7O6B - chain A; structure by electron microscopy, 3.88 A resolution.

== Chain A ==
Molecule: Transcription elongation factor SPT6
Source organism: Saccharomyces cerevisiae (strain ATCC 204508 / S288c)
UniProtKB: P23615 (SPT6_YEAST); residues 298-1451 here = UniProt positions 298-1451
Chain sequence (1160 residues; numbered 292 to 1451; the number before each row is that of its first residue):
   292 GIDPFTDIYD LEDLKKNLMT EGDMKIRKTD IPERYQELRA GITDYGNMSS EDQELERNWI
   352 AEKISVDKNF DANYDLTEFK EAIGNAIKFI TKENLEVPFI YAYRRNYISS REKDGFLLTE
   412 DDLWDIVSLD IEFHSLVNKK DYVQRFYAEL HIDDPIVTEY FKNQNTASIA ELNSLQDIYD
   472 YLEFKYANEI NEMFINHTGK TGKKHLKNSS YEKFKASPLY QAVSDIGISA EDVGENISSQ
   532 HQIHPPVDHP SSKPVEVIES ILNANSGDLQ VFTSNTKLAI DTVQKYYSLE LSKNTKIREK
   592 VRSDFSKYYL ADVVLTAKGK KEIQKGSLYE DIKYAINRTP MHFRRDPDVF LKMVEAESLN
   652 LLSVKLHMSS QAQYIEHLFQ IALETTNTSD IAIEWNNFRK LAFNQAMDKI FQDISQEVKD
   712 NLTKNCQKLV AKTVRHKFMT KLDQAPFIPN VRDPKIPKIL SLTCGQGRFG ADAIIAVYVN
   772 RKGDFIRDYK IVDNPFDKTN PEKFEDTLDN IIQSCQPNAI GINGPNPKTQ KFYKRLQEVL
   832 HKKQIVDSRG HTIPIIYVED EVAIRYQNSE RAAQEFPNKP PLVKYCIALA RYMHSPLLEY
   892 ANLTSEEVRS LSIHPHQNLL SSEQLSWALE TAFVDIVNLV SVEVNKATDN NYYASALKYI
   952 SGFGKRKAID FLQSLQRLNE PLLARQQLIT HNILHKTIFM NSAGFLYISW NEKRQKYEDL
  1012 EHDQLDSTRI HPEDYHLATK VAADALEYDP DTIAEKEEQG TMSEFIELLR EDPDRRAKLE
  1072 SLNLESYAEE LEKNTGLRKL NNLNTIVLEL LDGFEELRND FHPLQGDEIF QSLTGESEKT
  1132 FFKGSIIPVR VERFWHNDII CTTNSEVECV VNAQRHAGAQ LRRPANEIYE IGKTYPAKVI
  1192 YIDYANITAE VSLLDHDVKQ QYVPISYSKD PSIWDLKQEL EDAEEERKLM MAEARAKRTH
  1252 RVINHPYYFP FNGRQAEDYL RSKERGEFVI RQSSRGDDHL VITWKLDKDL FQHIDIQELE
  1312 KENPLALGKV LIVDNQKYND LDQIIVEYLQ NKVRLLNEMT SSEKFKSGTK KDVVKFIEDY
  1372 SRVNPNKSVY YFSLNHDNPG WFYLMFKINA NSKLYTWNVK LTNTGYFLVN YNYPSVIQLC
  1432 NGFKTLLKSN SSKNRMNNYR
Unresolved in the structure: 292-319, 456-464, 485-501, 562-567, 623-627, 1004-1009, 1211-1212, 1244-1451
Differences from the reference sequence: expression tag (292-297)
Disulfide bonds: Cys-1152/Cys-1160
What the authors report for this chain:
  - mutagenesis - R1282H: abolished binding to N-terminal region of Spt6
  - mutagenesis - K1355A/K1435A: unchanged binding to N-terminal region of Spt6

== Overview ==
From the paper: R1282H abolishes binding to N-terminal region of Spt6; K1355A/K1435A leave binding to
N-terminal region of Spt6 unchanged.
Chain A is Transcription elongation factor SPT6 (Saccharomyces cerevisiae (strain ATCC 204508 / S288c)); the
structure, Cooperation between the intrinsically disordered and ordered regions of Spt6 regulates nucleosome
and Pol II CTD ..., was determined by electron microscopy together with 7O3D from the same study.
